PDB entry 3OYG | X-ray diffraction, 2.56 A resolution | chains A and B of the 4 polymer chains in the assembly

# Chain A (and B)
Protein: PFV integrase
Organism: Human spumaretrovirus
Notes: fragment: to 1143; chain B of this document is another copy of the same molecule, construct and numbering; everything in this record applies to it too
UniProtKB: P14350 (POL_FOAMV); residues 1-392 here correspond to UniProt positions 752-1143 (UniProt number = residue number + 751)
Amino-acid sequence (395 residues; row label = number of the first residue in the row; numbers below 1 keep their minus sign (Gly-2 is residue -2)):
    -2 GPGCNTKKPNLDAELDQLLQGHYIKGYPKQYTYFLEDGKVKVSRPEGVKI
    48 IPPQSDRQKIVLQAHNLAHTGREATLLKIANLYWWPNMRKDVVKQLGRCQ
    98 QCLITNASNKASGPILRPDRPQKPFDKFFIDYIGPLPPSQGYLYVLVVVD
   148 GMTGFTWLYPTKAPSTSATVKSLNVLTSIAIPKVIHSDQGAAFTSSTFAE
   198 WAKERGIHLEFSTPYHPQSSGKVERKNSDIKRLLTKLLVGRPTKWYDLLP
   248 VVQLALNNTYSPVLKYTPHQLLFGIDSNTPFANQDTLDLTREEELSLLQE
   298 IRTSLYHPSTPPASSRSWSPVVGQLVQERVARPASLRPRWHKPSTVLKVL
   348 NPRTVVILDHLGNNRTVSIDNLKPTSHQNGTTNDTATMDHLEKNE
Not modelled in the structure: -2 to 7, 376-392 (chain B: -2 to 115, 300-392)
Sequence notes: expression tag (-2 to 0); variant Ser217 (Gly968 in P14350), Gly218 (Ser969 in P14350)
Curated features (UniProtKB/Swiss-Prot):
  - binding site (Mg(2+)): Asp123, Asp185
Bound ions: Zn2+: His62, His66, Cys96, Cys99; Mg2+ site 1: Asp128, Asp185 (together with magnesium); Mg2+ site 2: Asp128, Glu221 (together with magnesium)
Ligand contacts: magnesium (ZYO; (6S)-2-(3-chloro-4-fluorobenzyl)-8-ethyl-10-hydroxy-6-methyl-4-(5-methyl-1,1-dioxido-1,2,5-thiadiazolidin-2-yl)-7,8-dihydropyrazino[1',2':1,5]pyrrolo[2,3-d]pyridazine-1,9(2H,6H)-dione): Asp128, Tyr129, Asp185, Gln186, Gly187, Tyr212, His213, Pro214, Gln215, Glu221
From the paper describing this entry:
  - mutagenesis - S217Q, N224H: decreased catalytic activity
  - mutagenesis - S217H: increased catalytic activity

# Chain A / chain B interface
Contacting residue pairs - 56 pairs, chain A then chain B:
  Pro121(A) with Ile272(B)
  Phe122(A) with Phe270(B), hydrophobic; Asn275(B), hydrogen bond (backbone-side chain)
  Trp154(A) with Ile176(B)
  Asn171(A) with Pro247(B)
  Thr174(A) with Leu251(B)
  Ser175(A) with Pro247(B); Gln250(B); Leu251(B)
  Ile176(A) with Phe152(B); Trp154(B); Phe270(B), hydrophobic
  Ala177(A) with Leu251(B), hydrophobic
  Ile178(A) with Asn275(B), hydrogen bond (backbone-side chain); Thr276(B)
  Pro179(A) with Asn275(B)
  Lys180(A) with Asn275(B), hydrogen bond
  Pro247(A) with Ser175(B)
  Gln250(A) with Ser175(B), hydrogen bond (side chain-backbone); Ile176(B)
  Leu251(A) with Thr174(B); Ser175(B)
  His266(A) with Phe122(B)
  Leu269(A) with Phe270(B)
  Phe270(A) with Phe122(B), hydrophobic; Leu269(B), hydrophobic; Phe270(B), hydrophobic
  Ile272(A) with Lys120(B); Phe122(B)
  Ser274(A) with Phe122(B); Ala177(B); Ile178(B), hydrogen bond (side chain-backbone)
  Asn275(A) with Ile178(B), hydrogen bond (backbone-backbone); Pro179(B), hydrogen bond (side chain-backbone); Lys180(B); Arg202(B); Gly203(B), hydrogen bond (side chain-backbone)
  Thr283(A) with Lys120(B), hydrogen bond (backbone-side chain)
  Leu284(A) with Arg117(B); Pro118(B)
  Leu286(A) with Pro118(B); Lys120(B), hydrogen bond (backbone-side chain)
  Thr287(A) with Lys120(B)
  Arg288(A) with Lys120(B); Pro121(B); Met149(B); Leu268(B), hydrogen bond (side chain-backbone); Leu269(B), hydrogen bond (side chain-backbone)
  Glu289(A) with Tyr263(B)
  Glu291(A) with Lys120(B), salt bridge
  Leu292(A) with Gln267(B); Leu268(B); Gly271(B)
  Leu295(A) with Phe270(B)
  Arg299(A) with Phe270(B), hydrogen bond (side chain-backbone); Ile272(B)
Also at the interface, not in a pair above, chain A (36 interface residues in all): Lys120, Phe152, Asp273, Thr276, Asp285, Gln296
Also at the interface, not in a pair above, chain B (32 interface residues in all): Gln119, Ile204, His266

# Summary
36 residues of chain A and 32 residues of chain B are in contact, with 13 hydrogen bonds and 1 salt bridge.
Among the polar pairs are Glu291(A)-Lys120(B), Phe122(A)-Asn275(B) and Ile178(A)-Asn275(B). Bound to chain A:
magnesium. From the paper: S217Q and N224H of chain A reduce catalytic activity; S217H of chain A increases
catalytic activity.
Both chains are PFV integrase (Human spumaretrovirus). Entry 3OYG (Crystal structure of the Prototype Foamy
Virus (PFV) intasome in complex with magnesium and the INSTI ...) was determined by X-ray diffraction,
deposited together with 3OYA, 3OYB, 3OYC, 3OYD, 3OYE, 3OYF and 4 further entries.
